Entry 6NWV (X-ray diffraction, 1.60 A resolution); this record covers chains D and J of the 12 polymer chains in the assembly.

Chain D (and J):
Molecule: Insulin Lispro B chain
Organism: Homo sapiens
Notes: chain J of this document is another copy of the same molecule, construct and numbering; everything in this record applies to it too
Reference sequence: P01308 (INS_HUMAN); residues 1-30 here correspond to UniProt positions 25-54 (UniProt number = residue number + 24)
Chain sequence (30 residues; row label = number of the first residue in the row):
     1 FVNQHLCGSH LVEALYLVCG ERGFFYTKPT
Differences from the reference sequence: engineered mutation Lys-28 (Pro52 in P01308), Pro-29 (Lys53 in P01308)
Bound ions: Zn2+: His-10 (shared with 1 residue of chain B; 1 residue of chain L)
Small-molecule neighbours: m-cresol (CRS): Cys-7, His-10, Leu-11, Ala-14

How chain D and chain J interact:
Pairs across the interface (4; chain D residue first):
  Glu-13(D) with Glu-13(J)
  Ala-14(D) with Leu-17(J), hydrophobic
  Leu-17(D) with Ala-14(J), hydrophobic; Leu-17(J), hydrophobic
Interface residues without a listed pair, chain D (4 interface residues in all): Val-18
Interface residues without a listed pair, chain J (4 interface residues in all): Val-18

Overview:
Chain D and chain J each contribute 4 residues to their interface. Ligands of chain D: m-cresol.
Both chains are Insulin Lispro B chain (Homo sapiens). Entry 6NWV (Insulin Lispro Analog) was determined by
X-ray diffraction.
